PDB entry 2G2P | X-ray diffraction, 2.10 A resolution | chains B and C of the 4 polymer chains in the assembly

Chain B (and C):
Protein: Transthyretin-like protein
Organism: Escherichia coli
Notes: chain C of this document is another copy of the same molecule, construct and numbering; everything in this record applies to it too
Reference sequence: P76341 (YEDX_ECOLI); residues 1-114 here correspond to UniProt positions 24-137 (UniProt number = residue number + 23)
Amino-acid sequence (114 residues; each row starts with the number of its first residue):
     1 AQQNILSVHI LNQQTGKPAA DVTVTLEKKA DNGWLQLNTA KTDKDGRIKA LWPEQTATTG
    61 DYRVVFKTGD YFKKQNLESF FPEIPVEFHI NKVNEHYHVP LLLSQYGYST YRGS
Disordered / not traced: 1-3 (chain C: 1-2)
Bound ions: Zn2+ site 1: H9, H98; Zn2+ site 2: D61, H89; Zn2+ site 3 near H96 (its only coordinating residue here); Zn2+ site 4 near H98 (its only coordinating residue here)

Interface between chain B and chain C:
Residue-residue contacts (20):
  Q13(B) with Q13(C); S104(C); Q105(C); Y106(C), hydrogen bond (backbone-backbone); G107(C)
  Q14(B) with Q13(C); Q14(C); Q105(C); Y106(C)
  T15(B) with Y106(C)
  G16(B) with Y106(C)
  S104(B) with Q13(C); S104(C), hydrogen bond
  Q105(B) with Q13(C); Q14(C), hydrogen bond (side chain-backbone)
  Y106(B) with Q13(C), hydrogen bond (backbone-backbone); Q14(C); T15(C); G16(C)
  G107(B) with Q13(C)
Other interface residues (no listed pair), chain B (10 interface residues in all): Y108, S109
Other interface residues (no listed pair), chain C (10 interface residues in all): Y108, S109

Overview:
Chain B and chain C each contribute 10 residues to their interface; the contacts include 4 hydrogen bonds.
Polar contacts include S104(B)-S104(C), Q105(B)-Q14(C) and Q13(B)-Y106(C). The Zn2+ site 1 is built by H9(B)
and H98(B). D61(B) and H89(B) coordinate Zn2+ site 2.
Both chains are Transthyretin-like protein (Escherichia coli). Entry 2G2P (Crystal Structure of E.coli
transthyretin-related protein with bound Zn and Br) was determined by X-ray diffraction, deposited together
with 2G2N.
